PDB entry 6UGF | electron microscopy, 4.20 A resolution (low resolution: residue-level contacts below are approximate; hydrogen-bond / salt-bridge calls are withheld) | chains A and B of the 7 polymer chains in the assembly

Chain A (and B):
Molecule: Meiotic spindle formation protein mei-1
Source organism: Caenorhabditis elegans
Notes: EC 5.6.1.1; chain B of this document is another copy of the same molecule, construct and numbering; everything in this record applies to it too
UniProtKB: P34808 (KTNA1_CAEEL); residue numbers follow UniProt; this construct covers 1-472
Sequence (490 residues; numbered -17 to 472; the number before each row is that of its first residue; numbers below 1 keep their minus sign (Gly-17 is residue -17)):
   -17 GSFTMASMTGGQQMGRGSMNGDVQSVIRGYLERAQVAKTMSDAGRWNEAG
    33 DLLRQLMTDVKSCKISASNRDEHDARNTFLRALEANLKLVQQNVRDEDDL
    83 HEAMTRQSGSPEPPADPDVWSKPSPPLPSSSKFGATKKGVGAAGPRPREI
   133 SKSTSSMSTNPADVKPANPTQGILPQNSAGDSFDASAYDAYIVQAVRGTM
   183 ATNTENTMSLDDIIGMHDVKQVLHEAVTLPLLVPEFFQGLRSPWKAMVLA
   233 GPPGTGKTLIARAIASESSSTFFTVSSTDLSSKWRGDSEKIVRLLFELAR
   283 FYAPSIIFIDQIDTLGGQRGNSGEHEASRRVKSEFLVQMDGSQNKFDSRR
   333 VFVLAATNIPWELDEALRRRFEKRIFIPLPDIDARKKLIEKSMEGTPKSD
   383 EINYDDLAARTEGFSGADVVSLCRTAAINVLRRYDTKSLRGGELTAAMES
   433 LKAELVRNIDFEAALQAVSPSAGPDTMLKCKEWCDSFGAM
Not modelled in the structure: -17 to 155, 183-187, 324-331 (chain B: -17 to 155, 183-186, 323-330)
Differences from the reference sequence: expression tag (-17 to 0); engineered mutation Gln293 (Glu in P34808)
UniProt features mapped onto this chain:
  - binding site (ATP): Gly233 to Thr240, Arg351, Arg352
  - modified residue: Ser92 (Phosphoserine)
  - mutagenesis: Arg36 (R36C: In ct46ct99; loss of function. Does not affect mei-1 degradation. Prevents mei-1 degradation during the transition from meiosis to mitosis; when associated with A-92), Glu66 (E66K: In ct46sb18; gain of function), Ser92 (S92A: Abolishes phosphorylation by mbk-2. Abolishes interaction with mel-26. Prevents mei-1 degradation during the transition from meiosis to mitosis; when associated with C-36 ...), Pro99 (P99L: In ct46; gain of function. Embryonic lethal. Abolishes interaction with mel-26 and probably mel-26-mediated degradation ...), Gly126 (G126S: In ct46sb9 and ct46sb17; gain of function), Arg128 (R128C: In ct46sb22; gain of function), Ile195 (I195K: In ct46sb3; dominant negative), Pro225 (P225L: In b284; dominant negative), Leu231 (L231P: In ct81; dominant negative), Pro235 (P235L: In ct93; dominant negative; P235S: In ct46ct103; dominant negative. Formation of an abnormally large polar body during oocyte meiosis II ...), Glu308 (E308D: In ct46ct101; null. Formation of an abnormally large polar body during oocyte meiosis II. Myosin thick filaments are disorganized in body wall muscles in an unc-29 (e1072) mutant background), Asp322 (D322R: Severe loss of ATPase activity and complete loss of microtubule severing activity), 6 further mutagenesis entries in UniProt
What the authors report for this chain:
  - binding site for Polyglutamate peptide: Trp266, His307
  - conformationally variable residues (domain motion): Lys265, Trp266
  - mutagenesis - K265A, W266A, R267A, R301A, H307A, E308A: decreased catalytic activity on basal ATPase
  - mutagenesis - K265A, W266A: decreased catalytic activity on isolated beta-tubulin peptide
  - mutagenesis - Y170A: abolished catalytic activity on ATPase
  - mutagenesis - R267E, N340A: unchanged catalytic activity on basal ATPase
  - mutagenesis - R351A: abolished catalytic activity on basal and microtubule stimulated ATPase
  - mutagenesis - N340A: abolished catalytic activity on betaIVb-tail peptide
  - mutagenesis - F469A: abolished catalytic activity on basal and stimulated ATPase
  - mutagenesis - R128A/R130A/K134A: unchanged catalytic activity (basal ATP activity)
  - mutagenesis - R128A/R130A/K134A: decreased catalytic activity on microtubule stimulated ATPase
  - mutagenesis - K119A/K120A/R128A/R130A/K134A: decreased catalytic activity on basal and microtubule stimulated ATPase
  - mutagenesis - S135E: decreased catalytic activity on ATPase
  - mutagenesis - K265A, W266A, R267A, R301A, E308A, N340A: decreased catalytic activity on microtubule
  - mutagenesis - K265A, W266A: abolished catalytic activity on beta-tubulin peptide
  - mutagenesis - R267A: abolished catalytic activity on beta-tubulin tail
  - mutagenesis - R267E: abolished catalytic activity on beta-tail peptide
  - mutagenesis - E308A: decreased catalytic activity on beta-tail peptide
  - mutagenesis - H307A: unchanged catalytic activity on substrate

Chain A / chain B interface:
Contacting residue pairs (22; chain A residue first):
  Ser304(A) - Glu308(B)
  Gly305(A) - Arg311(B)
  Glu306(A) - Glu308(B)
  His307(A) - Glu308(B)
  His307(A) - Arg311(B)
  Arg311(A) - Glu308(B)
  Glu376(A) - Leu222(B)
  Thr378(A) - Leu222(B)
  Thr378(A) - Arg223(B)
  Arg406(A) - Leu222(B)
  Arg406(A) - Ser224(B)
  Ala409(A) - Arg223(B)
  Ile410(A) - Glu207(B)
  Leu413(A) - Leu211(B)
  Arg414(A) - Glu207(B)
  Lys419(A) - Lys202(B)
  Lys419(A) - Gln203(B)
  Lys419(A) - His206(B)
  Met430(A) - Val215(B)
  Ser453(A) - Ser468(B)
  Ser453(A) - Phe469(B)
  Gly455(A) - Ser468(B)
Other interface residues (no listed pair), chain A (20 interface residues in all): Ser374, Thr418, Ser451, Ala454
Other interface residues (no listed pair), chain B (17 interface residues in all): Phe218, Trp226, Arg301, Gly470

Overview:
20 residues of chain A and 17 residues of chain B are in contact. The paper reports a binding site for
Polyglutamate peptide at Trp266(A) and His307(A); K265A, W266A and R267A of chain A, among others, reduce
catalytic activity on basal ATPase; 14 substitutions were tested in all.
Chain A and chain B are both Meiotic spindle formation protein mei-1 (Caenorhabditis elegans); the structure,
Katanin hexamer in the ring conformation with resolved protomer one in complex with substrate, was determined
by electron microscopy, deposited together with 6UGD and 6UGE.
